6NJ8 - chains A and D of the 7 polymer chains in the assembly; structure by electron microscopy, 3.85 A resolution.

== Chain A (and D) ==
Name: Encapsulating protein for a DyP-type peroxidase
Organism: Quasibacillus thermotolerans
Notes: chain D of this document is another copy of the same molecule, construct and numbering; everything in this record applies to it too
UniProtKB: A0A0F5HPP7 (A0A0F5HPP7_9BACI); residue numbers follow UniProt; this construct covers 1-282
Sequence (282 residues; numbered 1 to 282; the number before each row is that of its first residue):
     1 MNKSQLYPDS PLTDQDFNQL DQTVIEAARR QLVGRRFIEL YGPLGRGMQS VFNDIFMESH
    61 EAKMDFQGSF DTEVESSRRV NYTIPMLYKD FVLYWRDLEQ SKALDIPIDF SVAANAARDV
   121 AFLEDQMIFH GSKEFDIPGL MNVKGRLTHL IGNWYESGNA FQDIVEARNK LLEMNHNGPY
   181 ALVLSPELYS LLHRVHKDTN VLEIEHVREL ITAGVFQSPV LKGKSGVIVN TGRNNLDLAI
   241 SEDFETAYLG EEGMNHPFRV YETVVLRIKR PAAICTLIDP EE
Disordered / not traced: 1-5
UniProt features mapped onto this chain:
  - site: Asp9 (3-fold pore central residue), Asp71 (3-fold pore central residue), Asn200 (5-fold pore central residue), Glu251 (3-fold pore central residue), Glu252 (3-fold pore central residue)

== Chain A / chain D interface ==
Contacting residue pairs - 13 pairs, chain A then chain D:
  Arg46(A) - Glu99(D)  salt bridge
  Arg46(A) - Gln100(D)
  Gly47(A) - Leu104(D)
  Gln49(A) - Asp97(D)
  Gln49(A) - Gln100(D)  hydrogen bond
  Ile84(A) - Arg96(D)  hydrogen bond (backbone-side chain)
  Pro85(A) - Arg96(D)
  Met86(A) - Trp95(D)  hydrophobic
  Ala247(A) - Met254(D)  hydrophobic
  Leu249(A) - Glu251(D)
  Leu249(A) - Gly253(D)
  Arg259(A) - Met254(D)
  Thr263(A) - Arg96(D)
Also at the interface, not in a pair above, chain A (13 interface residues in all): Glu242, Tyr248, Tyr261
Also at the interface, not in a pair above, chain D (10 interface residues in all): Ala103

== In short ==
13 residues of chain A face 10 of chain D across their interface, with 2 hydrogen bonds and 1 salt bridge.
Polar contacts include Arg46(A)-Glu99(D), Gln49(A)-Gln100(D) and Ile84(A)-Arg96(D).
Chain A and chain D are both Encapsulating protein for a DyP-type peroxidase (Quasibacillus thermotolerans);
the structure, Encapsulin iron storage compartment from Quasibacillus thermotolerans, was determined by
electron microscopy (same publication as 6N63).
